3ZE1 - chains A and H of the 5 polymer chains in the assembly; structure by X-ray diffraction, 3.00 A resolution.

# Chain A
Name: Integrin alpha-iib
Organism: Homo sapiens
Reference sequence: P08514 (ITA2B_HUMAN); residues 1-457 here correspond to UniProt positions 32-488 (UniProt number = residue number + 31)
Amino-acid sequence (457 residues; numbered 1 to 457; the number before each row is that of its first residue):
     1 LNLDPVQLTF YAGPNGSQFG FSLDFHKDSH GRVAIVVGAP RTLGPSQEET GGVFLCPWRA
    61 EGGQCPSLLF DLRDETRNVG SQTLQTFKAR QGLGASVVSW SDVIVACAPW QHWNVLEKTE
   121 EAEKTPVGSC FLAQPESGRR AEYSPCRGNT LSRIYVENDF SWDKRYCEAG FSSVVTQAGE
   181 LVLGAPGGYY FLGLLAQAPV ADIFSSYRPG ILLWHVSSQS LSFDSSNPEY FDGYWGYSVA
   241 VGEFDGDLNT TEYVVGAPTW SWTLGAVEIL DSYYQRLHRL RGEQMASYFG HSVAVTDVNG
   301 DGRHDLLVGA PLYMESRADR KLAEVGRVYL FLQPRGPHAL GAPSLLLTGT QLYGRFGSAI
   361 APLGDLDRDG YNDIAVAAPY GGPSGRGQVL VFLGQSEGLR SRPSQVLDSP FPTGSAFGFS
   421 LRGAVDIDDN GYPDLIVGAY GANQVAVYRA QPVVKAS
Not modelled in the structure: 456-457
Cystine bridges: Cys56-Cys65, Cys107-Cys130, Cys146-Cys167
Ion coordination: Ca2+ site 1: Glu243, Asp245, Asp247, Thr250, Glu252; Ca2+ site 2: Asp297, Asn299, Asp301, Arg303, Asp305; Ca2+ site 3: Asp365, Asp367, Asp369, Tyr371, Asp373; Ca2+ site 4: Asp426, Asp428, Asn430, Tyr432, Asp434
Swiss-Prot annotation at these positions:
  - binding site (Ca(2+)): Glu243, Asp245, Asp247, Thr250, Glu252, Asp297, Asn299, Asp301, Arg303, Asp305, Asp365, Asp367, Asp369, Tyr371, Asp373, Asp426, Asp428, Asn430, Tyr432, Asp434
  - glycosylation (N-linked (GlcNAc...) asparagine): Asn15, Asn249

# Chain H
Name: 10E5 fab heavy chain
Organism: Mus musculus
Notes: antibody fragment or engineered binder
Amino-acid sequence (221 residues; each row starts with the number of its first residue):
     1 EVQLQQSGAE LVKPGASVKL SCTASGFNIK DTYVHWVKQR PEQGLEWIGR IDPANGYTKY
    61 DPKFQGKATI TADTSSNTAY LQLSSLTSED TAVYYCVRPL YDYYAMDYWG QGTSVTVSSA
   121 KTTAPSVYPL APVCGDTTGS SVTLGCLVKG YFPEPVTLTW NSGSLSSGVH TFPAVLQSDL
   181 YTLSSSVTVT SSTWPSQSIT CNVAHPASST KVDKKIEPRG P
Not modelled in the structure: 135-137, 220-221
Cystine bridges: Cys22-Cys96, Cys146-Cys201

# Interface between chain A and chain H
Residue-residue contacts (23; chain A residue first):
  Arg77(A) with Asp102(H), salt bridge; Tyr104(H)
  Val79(A) with Tyr104(H), hydrophobic
  Gly80(A) with Tyr104(H)
  Gln82(A) with Tyr104(H), hydrogen bond
  Leu84(A) with Tyr104(H)
  Asn149(A) with Tyr33(H), hydrogen bond; Tyr104(H)
  Ile154(A) with Tyr57(H)
  Glu157(A) with Tyr57(H)
  Asn158(A) with Tyr57(H)
  Ser205(A) with Tyr101(H)
  Ser206(A) with Tyr101(H)
  Ile211(A) with Asp102(H)
  Leu213(A) with Asp102(H); Tyr103(H), hydrogen bond (backbone-backbone); Tyr104(H)
  Trp214(A) with Tyr101(H); Tyr103(H)
  His215(A) with Asp31(H); Thr32(H); Tyr101(H), hydrogen bond (backbone-backbone); Tyr103(H)
Other interface residues (no listed pair), chain A (16 interface residues in all): Glu117
Other interface residues (no listed pair), chain H (11 interface residues in all): Lys59, Pro99, Leu100

# Summary
Chain A and chain H form an interface of 16 and 11 residues respectively; the contacts include 4 hydrogen
bonds and 1 salt bridge. Polar contacts include Arg77(A)-Asp102(H), Gln82(A)-Tyr104(H) and Asn149(A)-Tyr33(H).
From UniProt: 20 Ca2+-binding residues on chain A.
Here chain A is Integrin alpha-iib (Homo sapiens) and chain H is 10E5 fab heavy chain (Mus musculus). Entry
3ZE1 (Integrin alphaIIB beta3 headpiece and RGD peptide complex) was determined by X-ray diffraction together
with 3ZDX, 3ZDY, 3ZDZ, 3ZE0 and 3ZE2 from the same study.
